PDB entry 8PEW | electron microscopy, 4.30 A resolution (low resolution: residue-level contacts below are approximate; hydrogen-bond / salt-bridge calls are withheld) | chains O and P of the 34 polymer chains in the assembly

[Chain O (and P)]
Name: Transcription termination factor Rho
From: Escherichia coli
Notes: EC 3.6.4.-; chain P of this document is another copy of the same molecule, construct and numbering; everything in this record applies to it too
UniProtKB: A0A0A0GPI6 (A0A0A0GPI6_ECOLX); residues 1-419 here correspond to UniProt positions 25-443 (UniProt number = residue number + 24)
Chain sequence (419 residues; each row starts with the number of its first residue):
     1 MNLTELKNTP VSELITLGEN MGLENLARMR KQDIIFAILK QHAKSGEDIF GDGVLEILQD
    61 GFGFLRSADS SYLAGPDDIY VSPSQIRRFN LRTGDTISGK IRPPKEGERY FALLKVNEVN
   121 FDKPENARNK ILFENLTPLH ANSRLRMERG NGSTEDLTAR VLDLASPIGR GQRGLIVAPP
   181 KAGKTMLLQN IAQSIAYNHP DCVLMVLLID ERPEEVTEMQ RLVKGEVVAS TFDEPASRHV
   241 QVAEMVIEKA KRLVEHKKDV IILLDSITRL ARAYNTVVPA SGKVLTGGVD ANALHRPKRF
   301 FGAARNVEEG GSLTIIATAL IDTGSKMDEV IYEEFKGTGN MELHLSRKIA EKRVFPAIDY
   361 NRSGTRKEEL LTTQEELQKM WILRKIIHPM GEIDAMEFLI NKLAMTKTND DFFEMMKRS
Metal / ion sites: Mg2+: Thr185 (together with ATP-gamma-S)
Ligand contacts: ATP-gamma-S (AGS; phosphothiophosphoric acid-adenylate ester): Thr158, Pro180, Lys181, Ala182, Gly183, Lys184, Thr185, Met186, Leu187, Phe355, Pro356

[Interface between chain O and chain P]
Contacting residue pairs - 24 pairs, chain O then chain P:
  Val11(O) - Ile131(P)
  Asn25(O) - Asn90(P)
  Asn25(O) - Arg128(P)
  Leu26(O) - Arg128(P)
  Leu26(O) - Asn129(P)
  Ala27(O) - Lys130(P)
  Arg28(O) - Asn90(P)
  Arg28(O) - Arg92(P)
  Arg28(O) - Ala127(P)
  Arg28(O) - Arg128(P)
  Arg28(O) - Lys130(P)
  Arg212(O) - Arg173(P)
  Arg212(O) - Thr338(P)
  Arg212(O) - Asn340(P)
  Arg212(O) - Arg366(P)
  Pro213(O) - Arg305(P)
  Glu215(O) - His140(P)
  Thr217(O) - Pro138(P)
  Phe232(O) - Lys298(P)
  Phe232(O) - Thr338(P)
  Asp233(O) - Lys298(P)
  Asp233(O) - Arg299(P)
  Arg353(O) - Trp381(P)
  Arg353(O) - Lys385(P)
Other interface residues (no listed pair), chain O (16 interface residues in all): Glu214, Arg221, Thr276, Thr323
Other interface residues (no listed pair), chain P (26 interface residues in all): Leu132, Thr137, Leu139, Leu285, His295, Lys336, Gly337, Gly339

[Summary]
16 residues of chain O and 26 residues of chain P are in contact. Ligands of chain O: ATP-gamma-S.
Chain O and chain P are both Transcription termination factor Rho (Escherichia coli); the structure,
Rho-ATPgS-Psu complex III expanded, was determined by electron microscopy (same publication as 8PEU, 8PEX,
8PEY, 9GCS and 9GCT).
